8ETS - chains X and Z of the 10 polymer chains in the assembly; structure by electron microscopy, 3.04 A resolution.

[Chain X]
Molecule: RuvB-like protein 1
From: Saccharomyces cerevisiae S288C
Notes: EC 3.6.4.12
Reference sequence: Q03940 (RUVB1_YEAST); residue numbers follow UniProt; this construct covers 21-463
Chain sequence (443 residues; numbered 21 to 463; the number before each row is that of its first residue):
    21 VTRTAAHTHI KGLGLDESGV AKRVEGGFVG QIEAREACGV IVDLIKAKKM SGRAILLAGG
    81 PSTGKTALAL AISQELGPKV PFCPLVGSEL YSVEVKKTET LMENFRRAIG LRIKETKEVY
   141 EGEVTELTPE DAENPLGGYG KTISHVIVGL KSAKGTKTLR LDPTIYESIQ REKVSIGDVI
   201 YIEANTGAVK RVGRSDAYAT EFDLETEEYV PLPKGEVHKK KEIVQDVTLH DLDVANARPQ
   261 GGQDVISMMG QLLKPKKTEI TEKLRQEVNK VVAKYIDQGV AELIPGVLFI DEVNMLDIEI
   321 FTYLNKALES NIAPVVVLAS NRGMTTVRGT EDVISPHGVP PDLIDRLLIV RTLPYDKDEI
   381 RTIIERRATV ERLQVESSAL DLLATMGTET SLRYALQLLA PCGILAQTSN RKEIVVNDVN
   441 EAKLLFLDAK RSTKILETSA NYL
Disordered / not traced: 21
Ligand contacts: ADP (adenosine-5'-diphosphate): Ala-26, His-27, His-29, Ile-30, Gly-47, Phe-48, Val-49, Gln-51, Gly-80, Pro-81, Ser-82, Thr-83, Gly-84, Lys-85, Thr-86, Ala-87, Tyr-375, Ile-383, Leu-412, Arg-413, Leu-416

[Chain Z]
Molecule: Ino eighty subunit 2
From: Saccharomyces cerevisiae S288C
Reference sequence: P40154 (IES2_YEAST); residues 293-320 here = UniProt positions 293-320
Chain sequence (28 residues; each row starts with the number of its first residue):
   293 FVKPRRPYNS EGMTRILRRY EEDLFCTF

[How chain X and chain Z interact]
Pairs across the interface (18):
  Leu-156(X) with Cys-318(Z), hydrophobic
  Gly-158(X) with Phe-320(Z)
  Tyr-159(X) with Met-305(Z); Arg-307(Z), hydrogen bond; Cys-318(Z), hydrophobic; Phe-320(Z), hydrophobic
  Gly-160(X) with Thr-319(Z)
  Lys-161(X) with Phe-317(Z)
  Thr-162(X) with Phe-317(Z)
  Ile-163(X) with Asp-315(Z); Leu-316(Z); Phe-317(Z), hydrogen bond (backbone-backbone)
  Ser-164(X) with Asp-315(Z)
  Asp-182(X) with Arg-310(Z), salt bridge
  Pro-183(X) with Asp-315(Z); Phe-317(Z)
  Thr-184(X) with Arg-310(Z)
  Glu-187(X) with Phe-317(Z)
Also at the interface, not in a pair above, chain Z (11 interface residues in all): Ile-308, Leu-309

[Summary]
The interface between chain X and chain Z involves 12 residues on one side and 11 on the other; the contacts
include 2 hydrogen bonds and 1 salt bridge. Among the polar pairs are Asp-182(X)/Arg-310(Z),
Tyr-159(X)/Arg-307(Z) and Ile-163(X)/Phe-317(Z). Chain X binds ADP.
Here chain X is RuvB-like protein 1 and chain Z is Ino eighty subunit 2, both from Saccharomyces cerevisiae
S288C. Entry 8ETS (Class1 of the INO80-Hexasome complex) was determined by electron microscopy together with
8ETT, 8ETU, 8ETV, 8ETW, 8EU9, 8EUE, 8EUF and 8EUJ from the same study.
